Entry 3P0E (X-ray diffraction, 2.00 A resolution); this record covers chains A and B.

== Chain A (and B) ==
Molecule: Uridine phosphorylase 2
From: Homo sapiens
Notes: EC 2.4.2.3; chain B of this document is another copy of the same molecule, construct and numbering; everything in this record applies to it too
UniProt: O95045 (UPP2_HUMAN); numbering as in UniProt (aligned over 21-314)
Chain sequence (297 residues; row label = number of the first residue in the row):
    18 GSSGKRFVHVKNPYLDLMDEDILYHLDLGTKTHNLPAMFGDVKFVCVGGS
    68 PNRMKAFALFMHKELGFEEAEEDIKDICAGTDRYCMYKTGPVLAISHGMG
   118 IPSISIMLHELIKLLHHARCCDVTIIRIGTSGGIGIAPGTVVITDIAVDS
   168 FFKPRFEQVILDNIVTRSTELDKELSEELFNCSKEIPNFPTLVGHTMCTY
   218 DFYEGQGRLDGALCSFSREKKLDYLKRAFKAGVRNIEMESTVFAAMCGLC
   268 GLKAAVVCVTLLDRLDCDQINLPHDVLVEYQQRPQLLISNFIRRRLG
Disordered / not traced: 18-23, 85-90
Sequence notes: expression tag (18-20)
Small-molecule neighbours:
  - BAU (1-((2-hydroxyethoxy)methyl)-5-benzylpyrimidine-2,4(1h,3h)-dione), molecule 1: Tyr41, His42, Arg100
  - BAU, molecule 2: Met116, Thr147, Ser148, Gly149, Phe219, Gln223, Arg225, Ile253, Glu254, Met255, Leu278, Leu279, Asp285, Ile287
UniProt features mapped onto this chain:
  - binding site (phosphate): Gly66, Arg100, Arg144 to Thr147
  - binding site (uridine): Ser148, Gly149, Gln223 to Arg225
What the authors report for this chain:
  - binding site for phosphate ion: Arg100
  - catalytic residues: Arg100
  - binding site for BAU: Leu278, Leu279, Ile287
  - conformationally variable residues (loop rearrangement, order/disorder transition): Glu85 to Asp90, Leu282 to Pro290

== Chain A / chain B interface ==
Contacting residue pairs (136):
  Val27(A) - Ala229(B)
  Lys28(A) - Ala229(B)  hydrogen bond (backbone-backbone)
  Lys28(A) - Leu230(B)
  Lys28(A) - Cys231(B)  hydrogen bond (backbone-backbone)
  Asn29(A) - Leu226(B)  hydrogen bond (side chain-backbone)
  Asn29(A) - Asp227(B)
  Asn29(A) - Gly228(B)  hydrogen bond (side chain-backbone)
  Asn29(A) - Ala229(B)
  Asn29(A) - Cys231(B)
  Pro30(A) - Cys231(B)
  Tyr31(A) - Leu226(B)  hydrophobic
  Tyr31(A) - Phe233(B)
  Tyr31(A) - Ser234(B)
  Tyr31(A) - Arg235(B)  hydrogen bond (side chain-backbone)
  Met35(A) - Asp227(B)
  Tyr41(A) - Tyr220(B)
  Tyr41(A) - Asp227(B)  hydrogen bond
  Tyr41(A) - Gln286(B)  hydrogen bond
  His42(A) - Met116(B)
  His42(A) - Phe219(B)
  Gly66(A) - Arg100(B)
  Ser67(A) - Asp99(B)  hydrogen bond
  Ser67(A) - Arg100(B)
  Pro68(A) - Asp99(B)
  Asn69(A) - Asp99(B)  hydrogen bond (backbone-side chain)
  Asp99(A) - Ser67(B)  hydrogen bond
  Asp99(A) - Pro68(B)
  Asp99(A) - Asn69(B)  hydrogen bond (side chain-backbone)
  Arg100(A) - Gly66(B)
  Arg100(A) - Arg70(B)
  Arg100(A) - Met116(B)
  Tyr101(A) - Met116(B)
  Met116(A) - His42(B)
  Met116(A) - Arg100(B)
  Met116(A) - Tyr101(B)
  Met116(A) - Ser120(B)
  Met116(A) - Ile123(B)  hydrophobic
  Gly117(A) - Pro119(B)
  Pro119(A) - Gly117(B)
  Pro119(A) - Pro119(B)
  Pro119(A) - Tyr217(B)
  Pro119(A) - Met255(B)  hydrophobic
  Ser120(A) - Met116(B)
  Ser122(A) - Asp218(B)  hydrogen bond
  Ile123(A) - Met116(B)  hydrophobic
  Ile123(A) - Phe219(B)  hydrophobic
  Ile123(A) - Met255(B)  hydrophobic
  His126(A) - Asp218(B)  salt bridge
  His126(A) - Tyr220(B)
  His126(A) - Gly228(B)
  His126(A) - Ala229(B)  hydrogen bond (side chain-backbone)
  His126(A) - Leu230(B)
  Glu127(A) - Tyr220(B)  hydrogen bond
  Ile129(A) - Ala229(B)  hydrophobic
  Lys130(A) - Asp227(B)  hydrogen bond (side chain-backbone)
  Lys130(A) - Gly228(B)
  Lys130(A) - Ala229(B)
  Ser167(A) - Val176(B)
  Ser167(A) - Leu178(B)
  Ser167(A) - Asp179(B)
  Phe168(A) - Val176(B)  hydrophobic
  Phe168(A) - Asp179(B)
  Phe168(A) - Ile181(B)  hydrophobic
  Gln175(A) - Glu221(B)  hydrogen bond
  Val176(A) - Ser167(B)
  Val176(A) - Gly222(B)
  Ile177(A) - Glu221(B)
  Ile177(A) - Ser232(B)
  Ile177(A) - Phe233(B)  hydrophobic
  Leu178(A) - Ser167(B)
  Leu178(A) - Glu221(B)  hydrogen bond (backbone-backbone)
  Leu178(A) - Gly224(B)
  Leu178(A) - Phe233(B)  hydrophobic
  Leu178(A) - Lys237(B)
  Leu178(A) - Tyr241(B)
  Asp179(A) - Ser167(B)
  Asp179(A) - Phe168(B)
  Asp179(A) - Tyr241(B)
  Asp179(A) - Arg244(B)  salt bridge
  Asn180(A) - Phe168(B)
  Ile181(A) - Phe168(B)  hydrophobic
  Arg184(A) - Ser232(B)  hydrogen bond
  Tyr217(A) - Pro119(B)
  Tyr217(A) - Tyr217(B)  hydrophobic
  Asp218(A) - His126(B)  salt bridge
  Phe219(A) - His42(B)
  Phe219(A) - Ile123(B)  hydrophobic
  Tyr220(A) - Tyr41(B)
  Tyr220(A) - His126(B)
  Tyr220(A) - Glu127(B)  hydrogen bond
  Glu221(A) - Gln175(B)  hydrogen bond
  Glu221(A) - Ile177(B)
  Glu221(A) - Leu178(B)  hydrogen bond (backbone-backbone)
  Gly222(A) - Val176(B)
  Gly224(A) - Leu178(B)
  Arg225(A) - Tyr41(B)
  Leu226(A) - Asn29(B)  hydrogen bond (backbone-side chain)
  Leu226(A) - Tyr31(B)
  Asp227(A) - Asn29(B)
  Asp227(A) - Met35(B)
  Asp227(A) - Tyr41(B)  hydrogen bond
  Asp227(A) - Lys130(B)  hydrogen bond (backbone-side chain)
  Gly228(A) - Asn29(B)  hydrogen bond (backbone-side chain)
  Gly228(A) - His126(B)
  Gly228(A) - Lys130(B)
  Ala229(A) - Val27(B)
  Ala229(A) - Lys28(B)  hydrogen bond (backbone-backbone)
  Ala229(A) - Asn29(B)
  Ala229(A) - His126(B)  hydrogen bond (backbone-side chain)
  Ala229(A) - Ile129(B)  hydrophobic
  Ala229(A) - Lys130(B)
  Leu230(A) - Lys28(B)
  Leu230(A) - His126(B)
  Leu230(A) - Gln175(B)
  Leu230(A) - Leu266(B)  hydrophobic
  Leu230(A) - Cys267(B)  hydrophobic
  Cys231(A) - Lys28(B)  hydrogen bond (backbone-backbone)
  Cys231(A) - Asn29(B)
  Cys231(A) - Pro30(B)
  Cys231(A) - Tyr31(B)  hydrophobic
  Ser232(A) - Ile177(B)
  Phe233(A) - Tyr31(B)
  Phe233(A) - Ile177(B)  hydrophobic
  Phe233(A) - Leu178(B)  hydrophobic
  Ser234(A) - Tyr31(B)
  Arg235(A) - Tyr31(B)  hydrogen bond (backbone-side chain)
  Lys237(A) - Leu178(B)
  Tyr241(A) - Leu178(B)
  Tyr241(A) - Asp179(B)
  Arg244(A) - Asp179(B)  salt bridge
  Met255(A) - Pro119(B)  hydrophobic
  Met263(A) - Leu230(B)  hydrophobic
  Leu266(A) - Leu230(B)  hydrophobic
  Cys267(A) - Leu230(B)  hydrophobic
  Gln286(A) - Tyr41(B)
  Gln298(A) - Tyr41(B)
Also at the interface, not in a pair above, chain A (71 interface residues in all): Leu32, Asp38, Arg70, Ile118, Phe169, Lys238, Asp285, Ile287, Leu294
Also at the interface, not in a pair above, chain B (68 interface residues in all): Leu32, Glu37, Asp38, Ile118, Ser122, Leu125, Phe169, Asn180, Arg184, Glu236, Met263

== Summary ==
Chain A and chain B form an interface of 71 and 68 residues respectively; the contacts include 29 hydrogen
bonds and 4 salt bridges. Polar pairs include His126(A)-Asp218(B), Asp179(A)-Arg244(B) and Asn29(A)-Leu226(B).
Chain A binds compound BAU. The paper reports the catalytic residue Arg100(A); a binding site for BAU at
Leu278(A), Leu279(A) and Ile287(A).
Chain A and chain B are both Uridine phosphorylase 2 (Homo sapiens); the structure, Structure of hUPP2 in an
active conformation with bound 5-benzylacyclouridine, was determined by X-ray diffraction, deposited together
with 3P0F.
